Entry 3BUK (X-ray diffraction, 2.60 A resolution); this record covers chains A and B of the 4 polymer chains in the assembly.

# Chain A (and B)
Molecule: Neurotrophin-3
Source organism: Homo sapiens
Notes: chain B of this document is another copy of the same molecule, construct and numbering; everything in this record applies to it too
UniProtKB: P20783 (NT3_HUMAN); residues 1-119 here correspond to UniProt positions 139-257 (UniProt number = residue number + 138)
Sequence (119 residues; numbered 1 to 119; the number before each row is that of its first residue):
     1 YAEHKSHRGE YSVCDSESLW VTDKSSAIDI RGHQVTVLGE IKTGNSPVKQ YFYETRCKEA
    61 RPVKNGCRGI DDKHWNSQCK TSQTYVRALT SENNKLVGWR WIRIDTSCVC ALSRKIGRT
Not modelled in the structure: 1-4, 116-119
Cystine bridges: Cys14-Cys79, Cys57-Cys108, Cys67-Cys110
From the paper describing this entry:
  - conformationally variable residues (loop rearrangement): Lys5 to Ser12, Arg31, Glu40 to Val48, Glu59, Asn65, Ile70 to Asn76, Leu96, Arg114
  - specificity-determining residues: Tyr11 (by similarity / conservation)

# Interface between chain A and chain B
Contacting residue pairs - 55 pairs, chain A then chain B:
  Gly9(A) with Ser113(B)
  Glu10(A) with Lys80(B), salt bridge; Ala111(B); Leu112(B)
  Tyr11(A) with Ala111(B); Leu112(B), hydrogen bond (backbone-backbone)
  Val13(A) with Cys110(B); Leu112(B), hydrophobic
  Trp20(A) with Ile30(B), hydrophobic; Trp101(B)
  Ile30(A) with Trp20(B), hydrophobic
  Val48(A) with Trp99(B)
  Lys49(A) with Arg87(B)
  Tyr51(A) with Arg87(B), hydrogen bond; Trp101(B), hydrogen bond
  Tyr53(A) with Thr84(B); Tyr85(B); Trp101(B)
  Thr55(A) with Thr84(B)
  Arg68(A) with Leu112(B)
  Gly69(A) with Ile70(B); Asp71(B), hydrogen bond (backbone-backbone); Trp75(B); Leu112(B)
  Ile70(A) with Gly69(B)
  Asp71(A) with Gly69(B), hydrogen bond (backbone-backbone); Asp71(B)
  Trp75(A) with Gly69(B)
  Lys80(A) with Glu10(B), salt bridge
  Thr84(A) with Tyr53(B); Thr55(B); Thr106(B)
  Tyr85(A) with Tyr53(B)
  Arg87(A) with Lys49(B), hydrogen bond (side chain-backbone); Tyr51(B)
  Trp99(A) with Val48(B); Trp99(B), hydrophobic
  Trp101(A) with Trp20(B); Tyr51(B), hydrogen bond; Tyr53(B)
  Thr106(A) with Thr84(B); Thr106(B), hydrogen bond
  Ser107(A) with Ser107(B)
  Cys108(A) with Val109(B)
  Val109(A) with Cys108(B)
  Cys110(A) with Ser12(B); Val13(B), hydrogen bond (backbone-backbone)
  Ala111(A) with Glu10(B); Tyr11(B)
  Leu112(A) with Glu10(B); Tyr11(B), hydrogen bond (backbone-backbone); Val13(B), hydrophobic; Arg68(B); Gly69(B)
  Ser113(A) with Gly9(B)
Other interface residues (no listed pair), chain A (34 interface residues in all): Ser12, Thr43, Phe52, Val86
Other interface residues (no listed pair), chain B (34 interface residues in all): Thr43, Phe52, Val86

# In short
The chain A/chain B interface involves 34 residues from each chain, with 10 hydrogen bonds and 2 salt bridges.
Polar contacts include Glu10(A)-Lys80(B), Tyr51(A)-Arg87(B) and Tyr51(A)-Trp101(B). From the paper: the
specificity determinant Tyr11(A); conformational variability at Lys5(A), Arg31(A) and Glu40(A) among others.
Chain A and chain B are both Neurotrophin-3 (Homo sapiens); the structure, Crystal Structure of the
Neurotrophin-3 and p75NTR Symmetrical Complex, was determined by X-ray diffraction.
